Entry 4X4C (X-ray diffraction, 2.80 A resolution); this record covers chains A and E of the 6 polymer chains in the assembly.

== Chain A ==
Molecule: Regulatory protein
Organism: Enterobacter sp. RFL1396
Reference sequence: Q8GGH0 (Q8GGH0_9ENTR); residue numbers follow UniProt; this construct covers 1-79
Chain sequence (82 residues; row label = number of the first residue in the row; numbers below 1 keep their minus sign (Gly-2 is residue -2)):
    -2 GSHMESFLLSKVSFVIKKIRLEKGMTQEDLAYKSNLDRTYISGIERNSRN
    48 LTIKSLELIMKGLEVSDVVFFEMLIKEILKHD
Disordered / not traced: -2 to 1, 78-79
Sequence notes: expression tag (-2 to 0)

== Chain E ==
Molecule: 35-nt DNA strand
Notes: fragment: Operator DNA
Sequence (35 nucleotides; each row starts with the number of its first residue):
     1 ATGTGACTTATAGTCCGTGTGATTATAGTCAACAT

== Interface between chain A and chain E ==
Contacting residue pairs - 13 pairs, chain A then chain E:
  Arg17(A) with DT2(E), salt bridge to the phosphate
  Thr23(A) with DA1(E), phosphate contact; DT2(E), phosphate contact
  Gln24(A) with DT2(E), hydrogen bond to the phosphate; DG3(E), hydrogen bond to the phosphate
  Glu25(A) with DA1(E), sugar contact; DT2(E), hydrogen bond to the phosphate
  Arg35(A) with DT2(E), hydrogen bond to the base; DG3(E), hydrogen bond to the base
  Thr36(A) with DT4(E), base contact
  Ser39(A) with DG3(E), hydrogen bond to the phosphate
  Arg43(A) with DT4(E), phosphate contact
  Thr49(A) with DA12(E), sugar contact
Other interface residues (no listed pair), chain E (6 interface residues in all): DG5

== Overview ==
Chain A and chain E form an interface of 9 and 6 residues respectively, with 6 hydrogen bonds and 1 salt
bridge. Polar pairs include Arg35(A)-DT2(E), Arg35(A)-DG3(E) and Gln24(A)-DT2(E).
Chain A is Regulatory protein (Enterobacter sp. RFL1396) and chain E is a 35-nt DNA strand; the structure,
RADIATION DAMAGE TO THE NUCLEOPROTEIN COMPLEX C.Esp1396I: DOSE (DWD) 6.2 MGy, was determined by X-ray
diffraction together with 4X4B, 4X4D, 4X4E, 4X4F, 4X4G, 4X4H and 4X4I from the same study.
